8T4R - chains A and D; structure by X-ray diffraction, 1.20 A resolution.

Chain A:
Name: V(D)J recombination-activating protein 2
From: Homo sapiens
Notes: fragment: zinc finger domain
Reference sequence: P55895 (RAG2_HUMAN); residues 414-487 here = UniProt positions 414-487
Sequence (108 residues; numbered 380 to 487; the number before each row is that of its first residue):
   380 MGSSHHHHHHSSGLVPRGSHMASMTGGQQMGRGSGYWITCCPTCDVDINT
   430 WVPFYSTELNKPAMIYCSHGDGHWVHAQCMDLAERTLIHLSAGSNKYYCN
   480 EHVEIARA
Unresolved in the structure: 380-412
Construct notes: initiating methionine (380); expression tag (381-413)
Bound ions: Zn2+ site 1: C419, C423, H455, C458; Zn2+ site 2: C446, H452, C478, H481
UniProt features mapped onto this chain:
  - zinc finger: W416 to I484 (PHD-type)
  - binding site (Zn(2+)): C419, C423, C446, H452, H455, C458, C478, H481
  - natural variant: G451 (G451A: In CHIDG), C478 (C478Y: In T(-)B(-)NK(+) SCID)

Chain D:
Name: H3 histone peptide
Sequence (14 residues; each row starts with the number of its first residue):
     1 ARTXQTARKSTGGY
Unresolved in the structure: 10-14
Modified / non-standard residues: 4WQ ((2S)-2-amino-7,7-dimethyloctanoic acid) at position 4

Interface between chain A and chain D:
Residue-residue contacts (26):
  G414(A) with 4WQ_4(D)
  Y415(A) with 4WQ_4(D); Q5(D), hydrogen bond
  T436(A) with Q5(D), hydrogen bond (side chain-backbone); T6(D); A7(D)
  K440(A) with Q5(D)
  P441(A) with Q5(D)
  A442(A) with 4WQ_4(D); Q5(D)
  M443(A) with T3(D); 4WQ_4(D), hydrogen bond (backbone-backbone)
  I444(A) with R2(D); T3(D)
  Y445(A) with R2(D), hydrogen bond (backbone-backbone)
  W453(A) with R2(D); T3(D); 4WQ_4(D)
  L466(A) with T6(D)
  L469(A) with A1(D), hydrogen bond (backbone-backbone)
  S470(A) with A1(D); T3(D); T6(D)
  G472(A) with A1(D), hydrogen bond (backbone-backbone)
  N474(A) with A1(D), hydrogen bond (backbone-backbone)
  Y476(A) with A1(D), hydrophobic
Other interface residues (no listed pair), chain A (19 interface residues in all): E437, I467, S473
Other interface residues (no listed pair), chain D (8 interface residues in all): R8

In short:
19 residues of chain A face 8 of chain D across their interface, with 7 hydrogen bonds. Among the polar pairs
are Y415(A)-Q5(D), T436(A)-Q5(D) and M443(A)-4WQ_4(D). C419(A), C423(A), H455(A) and C458(A) coordinate Zn2+
site 1. Curated annotation (UniProt) lists 8 Zn2+-binding residues on chain A.
Here chain A is V(D)J recombination-activating protein 2 (Homo sapiens) and chain D is H3 histone peptide.
Entry 8T4R (RAG2-PHD finger in complex with H3K4tBuNle peptide) was determined by X-ray diffraction.
